PDB entry 2RFE | X-ray diffraction, 2.90 A resolution | chains A and E

# Chain A
Protein: Epidermal growth factor receptor
From: Homo sapiens
Notes: EC 2.7.10.1; fragment: Protein kinase domain
Reference sequence: P00533 (EGFR_HUMAN); residues 678-998 here correspond to UniProt positions 702-1022 (UniProt number = residue number + 24)
Chain sequence (324 residues; row label = number of the first residue in the row):
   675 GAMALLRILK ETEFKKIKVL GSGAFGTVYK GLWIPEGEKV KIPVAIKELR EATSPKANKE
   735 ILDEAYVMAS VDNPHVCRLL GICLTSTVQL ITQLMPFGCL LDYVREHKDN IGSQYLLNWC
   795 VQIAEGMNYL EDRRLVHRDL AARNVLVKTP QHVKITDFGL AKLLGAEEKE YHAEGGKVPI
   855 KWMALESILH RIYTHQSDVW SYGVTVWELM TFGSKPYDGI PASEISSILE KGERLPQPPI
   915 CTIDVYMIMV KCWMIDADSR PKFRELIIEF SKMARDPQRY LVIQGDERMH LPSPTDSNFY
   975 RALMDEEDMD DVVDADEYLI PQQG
Unresolved in the structure: 675-676, 843-850, 960-967, 979-998
Construct notes: expression tag (675-677); engineered mutation E799 (Lys823 in P00533)
Swiss-Prot annotation at these positions:
  - active site: D813 (Proton acceptor)
  - binding site (ATP): L694 to V702, K721, T766, Q767, D831
  - site: Y992 (Important for interaction with PIK3C2B)
  - modified residue: K721 (N6-(2-hydroxyisobutyryl)lysine), Y845 (Phosphotyrosine), S967 (Phosphoserine), S971 (Phosphoserine), Y974 (Phosphotyrosine), Y992 (Phosphotyrosine)
  - cross-link (Glycyl lysine isopeptide (Lys-Gly)): K692 (interchain with G-Cter in ubiquitin), K713 (interchain with G-Cter in ubiquitin), K730 (interchain with G-Cter in ubiquitin), K733 (interchain with G-Cter in ubiquitin), K843 (interchain with G-Cter in ubiquitin), K905 (interchain with G-Cter in ubiquitin), K936 (interchain with G-Cter in ubiquitin), K946 (interchain with G-Cter in ubiquitin)
From the paper describing this entry:
  - mutagenesis - I682Q: unchanged binding to ERBB receptor feedback inhibitor 1 (chain E)
  - mutagenesis - L834R/V924R: abolished signaling
  - catalytic residues: D813 (citing earlier work)
  - mutagenesis - I682Q, K799E: unchanged binding to Mig6segment 1

# Chain E
Protein: ERBB receptor feedback inhibitor 1
Notes: fragment: sequence database residues, 325-364
Reference sequence: Q9UJM3 (ERRFI_HUMAN); residues 325-364 here = UniProt positions 325-364
Chain sequence (40 residues; each row starts with the number of its first residue):
   325 LSPSNSRTPS PKSLPSYLNG VMPPTQSFAP DPKYVSSKAL
Unresolved in the structure: 325-336, 363-364
From the paper describing this entry:
  - mutagenesis - M346L: unchanged binding to Epidermal growth factor receptor (chain A)
  - mutagenesis - M346L: unchanged binding to EGFR kinase domain

# Interface between chain A and chain E
Contacting residue pairs (52):
  W881(A) - M346(E)  hydrophobic
  I894(A) - T349(E)
  L903(A) - Y358(E)
  E904(A) - Y358(E)
  E904(A) - V359(E)
  E904(A) - S360(E)  hydrogen bond (backbone-backbone)
  K905(A) - A353(E)
  K905(A) - V359(E)
  G906(A) - Q350(E)
  G906(A) - S351(E)  hydrogen bond (backbone-side chain)
  G906(A) - F352(E)  hydrogen bond (backbone-backbone)
  G906(A) - Y358(E)
  G906(A) - V359(E)
  E907(A) - T349(E)  hydrogen bond
  E907(A) - Q350(E)
  E907(A) - S351(E)
  R908(A) - T349(E)
  R908(A) - Q350(E)  hydrogen bond (backbone-backbone)
  R908(A) - F352(E)
  R908(A) - Y358(E)  hydrogen bond (side chain-backbone)
  P910(A) - Y341(E)
  P910(A) - M346(E)  hydrophobic
  P910(A) - P347(E)
  P910(A) - P348(E)
  P910(A) - T349(E)
  P910(A) - Q350(E)
  Q911(A) - S337(E)  hydrogen bond (side chain-backbone)
  Q911(A) - L338(E)
  Q911(A) - P339(E)
  Q911(A) - Y341(E)  hydrogen bond (backbone-side chain)
  Q911(A) - Q350(E)  hydrogen bond (backbone-side chain)
  P912(A) - P339(E)
  P913(A) - L338(E)
  P913(A) - P339(E)
  P913(A) - M346(E)
  C915(A) - L338(E)
  C915(A) - P339(E)
  T916(A) - S337(E)
  T916(A) - L338(E)
  I917(A) - S337(E)  hydrogen bond (backbone-side chain)
  Y920(A) - Q350(E)  hydrogen bond
  Y920(A) - F352(E)
  V924(A) - F352(E)  hydrophobic
  V924(A) - Y358(E)  hydrophobic
  K925(A) - Y358(E)
  W927(A) - Y358(E)
  M928(A) - K357(E)
  M928(A) - Y358(E)
  I929(A) - K357(E)  hydrogen bond (backbone-backbone)
  I929(A) - Y358(E)
  I929(A) - S360(E)
  V956(A) - L338(E)  hydrophobic
Also at the interface, not in a pair above, chain A (32 interface residues in all): T885, S888, Y891, D892, I902, L909, I914, D918, M921, D930
From the paper, about this interface:
  - interface residues, chain A: V924(A)
  - hot spots on chain A (mutagenesis) - V924R: abolished binding to ERBB receptor feedback inhibitor 1 (chain E)
  - interface residues, chain E: S337(E), M346(E), F352(E), Y358(E)
  - hot spots on chain E (mutagenesis) - M346A, F352A, Y358A: abolished binding to Epidermal growth factor receptor (chain A)

# In short
32 residues of chain A and 16 residues of chain E are in contact; the contacts include 12 hydrogen bonds.
Polar pairs include G906(A)-S351(E), E907(A)-T349(E) and R908(A)-Y358(E). The paper reports the catalytic
residue D813(A); M346A, F352A and Y358A of chain E abolish binding to Epidermal growth factor receptor (chain
A); 8 substitutions were tested in all.
Chain A is Epidermal growth factor receptor (Homo sapiens) and chain E is ERBB receptor feedback inhibitor 1;
the structure, Crystal structure of the complex between the EGFR kinase domain and a Mig6 peptide, was
determined by X-ray diffraction together with 2RF9 and 2RFD from the same study.
